9M84 - chains D and G of the 7 polymer chains in the assembly; structure by electron microscopy, 3.61 A resolution.

Chain D:
Name: DNA-directed RNA polymerase subunit beta'
Organism: Streptomyces coelicolor A3(2)
Notes: EC 2.7.7.6
UniProt: Q8CJT1 (RPOC_STRCO); residues 1-1299 here = UniProt positions 1-1299
Chain sequence (1299 residues; row label = number of the first residue in the row):
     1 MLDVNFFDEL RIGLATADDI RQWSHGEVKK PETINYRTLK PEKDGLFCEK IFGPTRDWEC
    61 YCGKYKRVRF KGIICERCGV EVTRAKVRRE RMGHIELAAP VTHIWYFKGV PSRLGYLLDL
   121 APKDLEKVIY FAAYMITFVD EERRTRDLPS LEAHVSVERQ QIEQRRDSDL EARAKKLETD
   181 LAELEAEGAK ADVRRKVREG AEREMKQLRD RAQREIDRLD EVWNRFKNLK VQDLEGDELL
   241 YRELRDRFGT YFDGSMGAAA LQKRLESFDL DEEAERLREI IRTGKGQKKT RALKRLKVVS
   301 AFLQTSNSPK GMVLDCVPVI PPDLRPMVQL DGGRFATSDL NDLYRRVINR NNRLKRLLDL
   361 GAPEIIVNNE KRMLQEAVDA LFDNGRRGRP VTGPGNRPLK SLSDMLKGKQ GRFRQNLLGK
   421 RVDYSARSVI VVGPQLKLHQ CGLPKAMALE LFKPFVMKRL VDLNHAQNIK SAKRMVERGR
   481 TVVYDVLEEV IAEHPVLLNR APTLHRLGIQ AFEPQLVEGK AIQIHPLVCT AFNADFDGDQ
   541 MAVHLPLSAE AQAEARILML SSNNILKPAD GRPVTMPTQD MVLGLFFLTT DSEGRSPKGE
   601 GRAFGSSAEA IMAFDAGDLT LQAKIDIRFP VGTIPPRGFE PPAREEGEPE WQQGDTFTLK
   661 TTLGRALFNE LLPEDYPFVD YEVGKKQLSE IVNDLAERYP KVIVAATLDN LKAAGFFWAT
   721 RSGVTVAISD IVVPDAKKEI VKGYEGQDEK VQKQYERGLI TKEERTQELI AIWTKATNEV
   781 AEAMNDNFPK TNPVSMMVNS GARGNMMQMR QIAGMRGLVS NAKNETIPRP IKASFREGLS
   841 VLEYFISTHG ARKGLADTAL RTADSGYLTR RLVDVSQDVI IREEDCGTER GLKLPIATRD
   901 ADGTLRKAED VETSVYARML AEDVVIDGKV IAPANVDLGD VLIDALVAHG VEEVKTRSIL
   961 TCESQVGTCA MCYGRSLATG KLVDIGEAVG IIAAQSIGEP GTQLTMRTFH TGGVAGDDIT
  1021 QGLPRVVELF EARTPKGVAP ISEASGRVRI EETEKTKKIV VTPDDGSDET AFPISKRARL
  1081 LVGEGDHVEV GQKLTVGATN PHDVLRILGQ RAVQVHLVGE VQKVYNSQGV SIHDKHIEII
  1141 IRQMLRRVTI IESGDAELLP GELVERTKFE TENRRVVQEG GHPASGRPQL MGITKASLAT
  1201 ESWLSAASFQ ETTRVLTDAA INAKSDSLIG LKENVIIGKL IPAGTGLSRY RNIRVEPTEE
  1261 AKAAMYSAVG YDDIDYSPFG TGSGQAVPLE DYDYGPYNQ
Not modelled in the structure: 1-6, 1253-1299
Ion coordination: Zn2+ site 1: Cys-60, Cys-62, Cys-75, Cys-78; Mg2+: Asp-535, Asp-539; Zn2+ site 2: Cys-886, Cys-962, Cys-969, Cys-972
UniProt features mapped onto this chain:
  - binding site (Zn(2+)): Cys-60, Cys-62, Cys-75, Cys-78, Cys-886, Cys-962, Cys-969, Cys-972
  - binding site (Mg(2+)): Asp-535, Asp-537, Asp-539

Chain G:
Molecule: 31-nt DNA strand
Organism: Streptomyces coelicolor A3(2)
Sequence (31 nucleotides; each row starts with the number of its first residue):
     1 CGAGGAACTC CACTGGAGTA GGATGCGTCA T
Not modelled in the structure: 15-18

How chain D and chain G interact:
Pairs across the interface (22):
  Lys-285(D) with DC1(G), sugar contact
  Gly-286(D) with DG2(G), phosphate contact
  Gln-287(D) with DC1(G), hydrogen bond to the phosphate; DG2(G), hydrogen bond to the phosphate
  Lys-288(D) with DC1(G), salt bridge to the phosphate
  Arg-334(D) with DT19(G), base contact; DG21(G), hydrogen bond to the base
  Arg-386(D) with DT9(G), phosphate contact; DC10(G), salt bridge to the phosphate
  Lys-409(D) with DC13(G), sugar contact; DT14(G), phosphate contact
  Gln-410(D) with DC13(G), sugar contact; DT14(G), hydrogen bond to the phosphate
  Arg-414(D) with DA12(G), salt bridge to the phosphate
  Ala-863(D) with DC13(G), phosphate contact
  Tyr-867(D) with DC11(G), phosphate contact; DA12(G), phosphate contact
  Gln-1210(D) with DC11(G), phosphate contact
  Glu-1211(D) with DC10(G), sugar contact; DC11(G), phosphate contact
  Thr-1213(D) with DC10(G), phosphate contact
  Arg-1214(D) with DT9(G), hydrogen bond to the phosphate
Other interface residues (no listed pair), chain D (21 interface residues in all): Lys-108, Gly-109, Val-110, Lys-407, Gly-408, Thr-1212

Summary:
The interface between chain D and chain G involves 21 residues on one side and 10 on the other; the contacts
include 5 hydrogen bonds and 3 salt bridges. Polar pairs include Arg-334(D)/DG21(G), Gln-287(D)/DC1(G) and
Gln-287(D)/DG2(G).
Chain D is DNA-directed RNA polymerase subunit beta' and chain G is a 31-nt DNA strand, both from Streptomyces
coelicolor A3(2); the structure, Cryo-EM structure of Streptomyces coelicolor sigma factor shbA transcription
initiation complex with shbA promoter, was determined by electron microscopy together with 9ISN from the same
study.
